3HHZ - chains M and R of the 11 polymer chains in the assembly; structure by X-ray diffraction, 3.50 A resolution.

== Chain M ==
Name: Nucleoprotein
From: Vesicular stomatitis Indiana virus
Reference sequence: Q77E03 (NCAP_VSIVN); residues 2-422 here = UniProt positions 2-422
Amino-acid sequence (421 residues; numbered 2 to 422; the number before each row is that of its first residue):
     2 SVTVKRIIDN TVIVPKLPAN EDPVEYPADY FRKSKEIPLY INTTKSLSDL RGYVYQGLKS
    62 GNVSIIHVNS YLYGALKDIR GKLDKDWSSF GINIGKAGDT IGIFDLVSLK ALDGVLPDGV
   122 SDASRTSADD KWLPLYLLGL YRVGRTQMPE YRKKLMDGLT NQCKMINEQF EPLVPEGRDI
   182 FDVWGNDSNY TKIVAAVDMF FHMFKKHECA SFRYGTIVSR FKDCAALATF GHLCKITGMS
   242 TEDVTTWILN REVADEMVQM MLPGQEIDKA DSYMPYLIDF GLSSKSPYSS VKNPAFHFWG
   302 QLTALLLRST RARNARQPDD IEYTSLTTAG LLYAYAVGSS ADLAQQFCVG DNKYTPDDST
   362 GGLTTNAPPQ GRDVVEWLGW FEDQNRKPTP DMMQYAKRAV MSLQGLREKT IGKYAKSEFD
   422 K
UniProt features mapped onto this chain:
  - binding site (RNA): Arg143, Tyr152, Lys206, Arg214, Lys286, Arg317, Arg408
  - mutagenesis: Ser290 (S290W: Loss of RNA-binding)

== Chain R ==
Molecule: 45-nt RNA strand
From: Escherichia coli
Sequence (45 nucleotides; row label = number of the first residue in the row):
     1 UUUUUUUUUU UUUUUUUUUU UUUUUUUUUU UUUUUUUUUU UUUUU

== Interface between chain M and chain R ==
Residue-residue contacts (35; chain M residue first):
  Asp23(M) with U2(R), phosphate contact
  Arg143(M) with U8(R), salt bridge to the phosphate; U9(R), salt bridge to the phosphate
  Arg146(M) with U3(R), sugar contact
  Met149(M) with U6(R), base contact
  Glu151(M) with U6(R), sugar contact; U8(R), phosphate contact
  Lys155(M) with U8(R), phosphate contact
  Arg214(M) with U10(R), phosphate contact
  Tyr215(M) with U9(R), phosphate contact; U10(R), hydrogen bond to the sugar
  Ile218(M) with U8(R), base contact; U9(R), base contact
  Arg221(M) with U9(R), base contact
  Asp224(M) with U2(R), hydrogen bond to the sugar; U3(R), hydrogen bond to the sugar; U4(R), phosphate contact
  Cys225(M) with U4(R), hydrogen bond to the phosphate
  Ala226(M) with U4(R), hydrogen bond to the phosphate; U5(R), phosphate contact
  Ile279(M) with U2(R), sugar contact
  Ser285(M) with U2(R), phosphate contact
  Lys286(M) with U2(R), salt bridge to the phosphate; U3(R), salt bridge to the phosphate
  Ser287(M) with U3(R), hydrogen bond to the phosphate
  Ser290(M) with U3(R), hydrogen bond to the phosphate; U4(R), phosphate contact
  Ser291(M) with U4(R), hydrogen bond to the phosphate
  Val292(M) with U3(R), phosphate contact
  Arg312(M) with U5(R), hydrogen bond to the base
  Asn315(M) with U5(R), sugar contact
  Arg317(M) with U4(R), sugar contact; U5(R), salt bridge to the phosphate
  Arg408(M) with U5(R), phosphate contact; U6(R), salt bridge to the phosphate
Also at the interface, not in a pair above, chain M (30 interface residues in all): Thr147, Lys154, Val219, Tyr289, Ala316, Glu409
Also at the interface, not in a pair above, chain R (9 interface residues in all): U7

== In short ==
Chain M and chain R form an interface of 30 and 9 residues respectively, with 9 hydrogen bonds and 6 salt
bridges. Among the polar pairs are Arg312(M)-U5(R), Tyr215(M)-U10(R) and Asp224(M)-U2(R). Curated annotation
(UniProt) lists 7 RNA-binding residues and one mutagenesis site on chain M.
Chain M is Nucleoprotein (Vesicular stomatitis Indiana virus) and chain R is a 45-nt RNA strand (Escherichia
coli); the structure, Complex of the vesicular stomatitis virus nucleocapsid and the nucleocapsid-binding
domain of the phosphoprotein, was determined by X-ray diffraction, deposited together with 3HHW.
